8TVY - chains A and E of the 17 polymer chains in the assembly; structure by electron microscopy, 3.10 A resolution.

[Chain A]
Name: DNA-directed RNA polymerase II subunit RPB1
From: Saccharomyces cerevisiae
Notes: EC 2.7.7.6
UniProt: P04050 (RPB1_YEAST); numbering as in UniProt (aligned over 1-1733)
Sequence (1733 residues; numbered 1 to 1733; the number before each row is that of its first residue):
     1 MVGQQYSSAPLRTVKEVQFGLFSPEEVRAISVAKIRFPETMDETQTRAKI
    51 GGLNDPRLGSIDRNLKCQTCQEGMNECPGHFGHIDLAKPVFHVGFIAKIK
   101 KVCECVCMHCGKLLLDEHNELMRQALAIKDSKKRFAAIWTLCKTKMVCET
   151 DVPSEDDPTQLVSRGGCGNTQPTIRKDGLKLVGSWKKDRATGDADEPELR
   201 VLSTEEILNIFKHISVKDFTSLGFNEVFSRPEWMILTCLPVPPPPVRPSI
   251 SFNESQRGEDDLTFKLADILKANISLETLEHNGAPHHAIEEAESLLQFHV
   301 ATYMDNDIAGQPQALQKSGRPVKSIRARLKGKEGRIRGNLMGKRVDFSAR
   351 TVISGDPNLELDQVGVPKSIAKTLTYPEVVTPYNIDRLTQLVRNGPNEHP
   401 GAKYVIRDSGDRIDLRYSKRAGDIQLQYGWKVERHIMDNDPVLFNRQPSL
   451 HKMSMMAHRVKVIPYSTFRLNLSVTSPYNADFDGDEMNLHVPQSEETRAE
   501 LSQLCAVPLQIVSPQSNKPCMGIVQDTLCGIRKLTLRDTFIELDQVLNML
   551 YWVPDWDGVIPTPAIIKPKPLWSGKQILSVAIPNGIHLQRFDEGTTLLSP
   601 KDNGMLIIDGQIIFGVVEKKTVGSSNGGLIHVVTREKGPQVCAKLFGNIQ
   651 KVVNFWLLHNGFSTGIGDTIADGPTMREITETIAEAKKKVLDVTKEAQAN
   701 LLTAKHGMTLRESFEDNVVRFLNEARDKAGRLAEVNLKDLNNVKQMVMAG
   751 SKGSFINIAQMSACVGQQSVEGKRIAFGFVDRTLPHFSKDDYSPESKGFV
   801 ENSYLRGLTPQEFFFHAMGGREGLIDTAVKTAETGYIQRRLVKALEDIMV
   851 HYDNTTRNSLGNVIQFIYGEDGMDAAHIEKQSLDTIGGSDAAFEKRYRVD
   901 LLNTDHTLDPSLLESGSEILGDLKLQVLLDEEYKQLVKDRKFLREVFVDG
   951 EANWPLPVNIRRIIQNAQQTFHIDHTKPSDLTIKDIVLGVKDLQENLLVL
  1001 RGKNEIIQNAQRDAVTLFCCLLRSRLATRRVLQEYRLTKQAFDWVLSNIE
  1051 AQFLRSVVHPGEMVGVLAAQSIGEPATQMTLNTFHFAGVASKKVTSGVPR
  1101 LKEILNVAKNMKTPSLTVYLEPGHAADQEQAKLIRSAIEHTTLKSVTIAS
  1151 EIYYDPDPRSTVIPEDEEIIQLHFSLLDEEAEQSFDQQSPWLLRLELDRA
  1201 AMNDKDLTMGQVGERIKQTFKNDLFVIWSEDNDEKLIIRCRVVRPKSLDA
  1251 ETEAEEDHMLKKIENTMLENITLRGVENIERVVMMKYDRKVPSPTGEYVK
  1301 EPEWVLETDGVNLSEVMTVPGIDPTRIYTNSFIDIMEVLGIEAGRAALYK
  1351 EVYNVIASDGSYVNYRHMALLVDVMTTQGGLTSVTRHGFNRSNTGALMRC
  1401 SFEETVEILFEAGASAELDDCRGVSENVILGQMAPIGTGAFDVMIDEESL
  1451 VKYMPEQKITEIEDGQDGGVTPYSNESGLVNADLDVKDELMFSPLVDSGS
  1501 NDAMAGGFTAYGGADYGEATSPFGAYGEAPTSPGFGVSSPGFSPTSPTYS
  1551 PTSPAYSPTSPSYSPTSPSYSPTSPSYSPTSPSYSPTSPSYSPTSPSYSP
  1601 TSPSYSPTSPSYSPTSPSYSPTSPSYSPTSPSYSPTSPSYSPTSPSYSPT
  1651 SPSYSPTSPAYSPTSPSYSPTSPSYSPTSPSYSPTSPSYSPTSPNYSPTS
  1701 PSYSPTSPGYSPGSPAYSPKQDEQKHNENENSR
Not modelled in the structure: 1-7, 1456-1733
Curated features (UniProtKB/Swiss-Prot):
  - region: Pro248 to Asp260 (Lid loop), Asn306 to Lys323 (Rudder loop), Pro810 to Glu822 (Bridging helix)
  - binding site (Zn(2+)): Cys67, Cys70, Cys77, His80, Cys107, Cys110, Cys148, Cys167
  - binding site (Mg(2+)): Asp481, Asp483, Asp485
  - modified residue: Thr1471 (Phosphothreonine)
  - cross-link (Glycyl lysine isopeptide (Lys-Gly)): Lys695 (interchain with G-Cter in ubiquitin), Lys1246 (interchain with G-Cter in ubiquitin), Lys1350 (interchain with G-Cter in ubiquitin)
  - natural variant: Ser1653 to Pro1659 (deletion: In strain: A364A)
  - mutagenesis: Lys1246 (K1246R: Impairs ubiquitination during transcription stress)
Cystine bridges: Cys105-Cys142, Cys148-Cys167
Metal / ion sites: Zn2+ site 1: Cys67, Cys77, His80; Zn2+ site 2: Cys107, Cys110; Mg2+: Asp481, Asp483, Asp485

[Chain E]
Name: DNA-directed RNA polymerases I, II, and III subunit RPABC1
From: Saccharomyces cerevisiae
UniProt: A0A6A5Q456 (A0A6A5Q456_YEASX); numbering as in UniProt (aligned over 1-215)
Sequence (215 residues; each row starts with the number of its first residue):
     1 MDQENERNISRLWRAFRTVKEMVKDRGYFITQEEVELPLEDFKAKYCDSM
    51 GRPQRKMMSFQANPTEESISKFPDMGSLWVEFCDEPSVGVKTMKTFVIHI
   101 QEKNFQTGIFVYQNNITPSAMKLVPSIPPATIETFNEAALVVNITHHELV
   151 PKHIRLSSDEKRELLKRYRLKESQLPRIQRADPVALYLGLKRGEVVKIIR
   201 KSETSGRYASYRICM

[Interface between chain A and chain E]
Contacting residue pairs (85; chain A residue first):
  Arg857(A) - Tyr168(E)  hydrogen bond (side chain-backbone)
  Arg857(A) - Leu170(E)
  Leu860(A) - Gln174(E)
  Gly861(A) - Gln174(E)
  Asn862(A) - Gln174(E)
  Val863(A) - Leu170(E)  hydrophobic
  Val863(A) - Gln174(E)  hydrogen bond (backbone-backbone)
  Val863(A) - Pro176(E)
  Gln865(A) - Tyr208(E)
  Phe866(A) - Tyr168(E)
  Phe866(A) - Leu175(E)  hydrophobic
  Phe866(A) - Tyr208(E)  hydrogen bond (backbone-side chain)
  Phe866(A) - Tyr211(E)
  Ile867(A) - Tyr208(E)  hydrophobic
  Gly869(A) - Thr204(E)  hydrogen bond (backbone-side chain)
  Glu870(A) - Arg200(E)  salt bridge
  Glu870(A) - Ser202(E)  hydrogen bond
  Glu870(A) - Thr204(E)
  Glu870(A) - Ser205(E)  hydrogen bond (backbone-side chain)
  Glu870(A) - Tyr208(E)
  Asp871(A) - Thr204(E)
  Asp871(A) - Ser205(E)
  Phe942(A) - Lys201(E)
  Phe942(A) - Gly206(E)
  Phe942(A) - Arg207(E)
  Glu945(A) - Lys201(E)  salt bridge
  Val946(A) - Lys201(E)
  Val946(A) - Ser202(E)
  Val946(A) - Gly206(E)
  Trp954(A) - Glu203(E)
  Leu956(A) - Thr204(E)
  Asn1004(A) - Arg167(E)
  Ile1007(A) - Tyr168(E)  hydrophobic
  Ala1010(A) - Tyr168(E)
  Asp1013(A) - Ser205(E)
  Asp1013(A) - Arg207(E)
  Ala1014(A) - Ser205(E)
  Thr1016(A) - Gly206(E)
  Thr1016(A) - Arg207(E)  hydrogen bond
  Leu1017(A) - Glu203(E)
  Leu1017(A) - Thr204(E)
  Leu1017(A) - Ser205(E)
  Leu1017(A) - Gly206(E)
  Met1317(A) - Val142(E)
  Thr1318(A) - Arg11(E)  hydrogen bond
  Thr1318(A) - Arg14(E)  hydrogen bond (backbone-side chain)
  Thr1318(A) - Val141(E)
  Pro1324(A) - Val142(E)  hydrophobic
  Pro1324(A) - His147(E)
  Thr1325(A) - His146(E)
  Thr1325(A) - His147(E)
  Thr1325(A) - Glu148(E)  hydrogen bond (backbone-backbone)
  Ile1327(A) - His147(E)  hydrogen bond (backbone-side chain)
  Tyr1328(A) - Leu149(E)  hydrophobic
  Glu1337(A) - Pro183(E)
  Val1338(A) - Ile144(E)
  Val1338(A) - Pro183(E)
  Leu1339(A) - Ile144(E)  hydrophobic
  Leu1339(A) - His147(E)
  Leu1339(A) - Val150(E)
  Leu1339(A) - Val184(E)
  Gly1340(A) - Asp182(E)
  Gly1340(A) - Pro183(E)
  Ile1341(A) - Asp182(E)  hydrogen bond (backbone-side chain)
  Ile1341(A) - Arg212(E)
  Glu1342(A) - Pro151(E)
  Glu1342(A) - His153(E)
  Glu1342(A) - Ile198(E)
  Glu1342(A) - Arg200(E)  salt bridge
  Glu1342(A) - Arg212(E)  salt bridge
  Ala1343(A) - Leu149(E)  hydrophobic
  Ala1343(A) - Val150(E)  hydrophobic
  Arg1345(A) - Arg200(E)
  Ala1346(A) - Leu149(E)  hydrophobic
  Tyr1349(A) - Glu203(E)
  Tyr1365(A) - Glu203(E)
  Tyr1365(A) - Thr204(E)
  Arg1366(A) - Thr204(E)
  Thr1376(A) - Arg212(E)  hydrogen bond (backbone-side chain)
  Thr1377(A) - Pro176(E)
  Thr1377(A) - Arg177(E)  hydrogen bond (backbone-backbone)
  Thr1377(A) - Arg212(E)
  Gln1378(A) - Arg177(E)  hydrogen bond
  Gly1379(A) - Arg177(E)  hydrogen bond (backbone-backbone)
  Gly1379(A) - Gln179(E)
Interface residues without a listed pair, chain A (52 interface residues in all): Thr855, Phe947, Ile1006, Arg1326, Ile1335, Met1336, Ala1347
Interface residues without a listed pair, chain E (39 interface residues in all): Ala138, Ser173, Ile178, Ser210

[Summary]
52 residues of chain A face 39 of chain E across their interface, with 16 hydrogen bonds and 4 salt bridges.
Polar pairs include Glu870(A)-Arg200(E), Glu945(A)-Lys201(E) and Glu1342(A)-Arg200(E). UniProt lists 8
Zn2+-binding residues, 3 Mg2+-binding residues and one mutagenesis site on chain A.
Chain A is DNA-directed RNA polymerase II subunit RPB1 and chain E is DNA-directed RNA polymerases I, II, and
III subunit RPABC1, both from Saccharomyces cerevisiae; the structure, Cryo-EM structure of CPD lesion
containing RNA Polymerase II elongation complex with Rad26 and Elf1 (closed ..., was determined by electron
microscopy (same publication as 8TUG, 8TVP, 8TVQ, 8TVS, 8TVV, 8TVW and 8TVX).
